PDB entry 8E8I | X-ray diffraction, 1.49 A resolution | chains A and C of the 3 polymer chains in the assembly

# Chain A
Protein: MHC class I antigen
From: Homo sapiens
UniProtKB: R4ZGR5 (R4ZGR5_HUMAN); residues 1-276 here correspond to UniProt positions 25-300 (UniProt number = residue number + 24)
Sequence (276 residues; row label = number of the first residue in the row):
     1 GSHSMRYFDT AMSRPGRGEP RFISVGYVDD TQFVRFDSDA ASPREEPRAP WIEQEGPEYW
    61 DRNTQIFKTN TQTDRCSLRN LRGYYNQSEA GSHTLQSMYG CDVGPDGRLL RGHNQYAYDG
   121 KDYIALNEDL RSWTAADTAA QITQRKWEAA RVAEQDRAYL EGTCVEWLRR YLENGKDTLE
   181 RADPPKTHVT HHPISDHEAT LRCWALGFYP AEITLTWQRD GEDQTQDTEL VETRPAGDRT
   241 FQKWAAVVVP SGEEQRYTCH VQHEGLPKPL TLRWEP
Unresolved in the structure: 276
Construct notes: engineered mutation C76 (Glu100 in R4ZGR5)
Disulfide bonds: C101-C164, C203-C259

# Chain C
Protein: Phe-val-lys-lys-lys-tyr-cys-leu
Sequence (8 residues; numbered 1 to 8; the number before each row is that of its first residue):
     1 FVKKKYCL

# Chain A / chain C interface
Inter-chain disulfides: C76(A)-C7(C)
Pairs across the interface - 47 pairs, chain A then chain C:
  M5(A) with F1(C)
  Y7(A) with F1(C), hydrogen bond (side chain-backbone); V2(C), hydrogen bond (side chain-backbone)
  D9(A) with K5(C), salt bridge
  Y59(A) with F1(C), hydrophobic
  R62(A) with F1(C)
  N63(A) with F1(C); V2(C), hydrogen bond (side chain-backbone)
  I66(A) with V2(C), hydrophobic; K3(C); K4(C)
  F67(A) with V2(C), hydrophobic
  N70(A) with V2(C); K3(C), hydrogen bond (side chain-backbone); K4(C); K5(C), hydrogen bond (side chain-backbone)
  T73(A) with K5(C); Y6(C); C7(C)
  D74(A) with K5(C), salt bridge
  C76(A) with C7(C), disulfide
  S77(A) with C7(C), hydrogen bond (backbone-side chain); L8(C), hydrogen bond (side chain-backbone)
  N80(A) with C7(C), hydrogen bond; L8(C), hydrogen bond (side chain-backbone)
  Y84(A) with L8(C), hydrogen bond (side chain-backbone)
  L95(A) with L8(C), hydrophobic
  S97(A) with K5(C), hydrogen bond
  Y99(A) with V2(C); K3(C), hydrogen bond (side chain-backbone)
  N114(A) with K3(C)
  Y123(A) with L8(C), hydrophobic
  T143(A) with L8(C), hydrogen bond (side chain-backbone)
  K146(A) with C7(C), hydrogen bond (side chain-backbone); L8(C), hydrogen bond (side chain-backbone)
  W147(A) with Y6(C); C7(C), hydrogen bond (side chain-backbone); L8(C), hydrophobic
  V152(A) with Y6(C), hydrophobic
  Q155(A) with Y6(C)
  D156(A) with K3(C), salt bridge
  Y159(A) with F1(C), hydrogen bond (side chain-backbone); V2(C); K3(C)
  T163(A) with F1(C)
  W167(A) with F1(C)
  Y171(A) with F1(C), hydrogen bond (side chain-backbone)
Also at the interface, not in a pair above, chain A (34 interface residues in all): F22, F33, L81, Y116
Interface features reported in the paper:
  - interface residues, chain A: Y59(A), N63(A), C76(A)

# Overview
34 residues of chain A and 8 residues of chain C are in contact; the contacts include 1 disulfide bond, 18
hydrogen bonds and 3 salt bridges. Among the polar pairs are D9(A)-K5(C), D74(A)-K5(C) and D156(A)-K3(C). The
paper reports interface residues Y59(A), N63(A) and C76(A).
Chain A is MHC class I antigen (Homo sapiens) and chain C is Phe-val-lys-lys-lys-tyr-cys-leu; the structure,
Structures of HLA-B8E76C loaded with long peptides reveal novel features at the N-terminus of the groove, was
determined by X-ray diffraction together with 8E2Z, 8E13 and 8EC5 from the same study.
